PDB entry 8FJH | X-ray diffraction, 1.54 A resolution | chain B

# Chain B
Molecule: Ras-related protein Ral-A
Organism: Homo sapiens
Notes: EC 3.6.5.-
UniProtKB: P11233 (RALA_HUMAN); residue numbers follow UniProt; this construct covers 1-178
Chain sequence (186 residues; row label = number of the first residue in the row):
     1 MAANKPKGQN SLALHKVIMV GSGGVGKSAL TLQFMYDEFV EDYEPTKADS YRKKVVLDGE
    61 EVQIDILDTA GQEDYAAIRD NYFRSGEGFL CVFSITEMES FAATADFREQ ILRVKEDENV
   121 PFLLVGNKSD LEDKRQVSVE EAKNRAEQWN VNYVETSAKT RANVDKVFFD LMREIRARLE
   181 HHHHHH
Disordered / not traced: 1-9, 180-186
Sequence notes: expression tag (179-186)
Covalent attachments: compound Y0P linked to Tyr82
Ion coordination: Ca2+ site 1: Leu14, Glu87; Ca2+ site 2: Ser28 (together with GDP); Ca2+ site 3 near Asp37 (its only coordinating residue here)
Ligand contacts:
  - GDP (guanosine-5'-diphosphate): Ser22, Gly23, Gly24, Val25, Gly26, Lys27, Ser28, Ala29, Phe39, Val40, Glu41, Tyr43, Asn127, Lys128, Asp130, Leu131, Thr156, Ser157, Ala158, Lys159
  - Y0P (8-[bis(oxidanyl)-$l3-sulfanyl]-N-(3-fluoranyl-5-methoxy-phenyl)-2,3-dihydro-1,4-benzodioxine-5-sulfonamide): Val20, Thr46, Ala48, Leu67, Asp68, Thr69, Ala70, Gly71, Gln72, Glu73, Arg79, Phe83, Phe107
Curated features (UniProtKB/Swiss-Prot):
  - motif: Tyr43 to Tyr51 (Effector region)
  - binding site (GTP): Gly24 to Ala29, Val40 to Thr46, Asn127 to Asp130
  - glycosylation: Thr46 (Microbial infection: O-linked (Glc) threonine)

# In short
Chain B binds GDP. Compound Y0P is covalently linked to Tyr82. Leu14 and Glu87 coordinate Ca2+ site 1. Curated
annotation (UniProt) lists 17 GTP-binding residues.
Chain B is Ras-related protein Ral-A (Homo sapiens); the structure, Crystal structure of RalA in a covalent
complex with SOF-531, was determined by X-ray diffraction together with 8FJI from the same study.
